1K8A - chains A and E of the 30 polymer chains in the assembly; structure by X-ray diffraction, 3.00 A resolution.

Chain A:
Molecule: 23S RRNA
From: Haloarcula marismortui
Sequence (2922 nucleotides; each row starts with the number of its first residue):
     2 UUGGCUACUAUGCCAGCUGGUGGAUUGCUCGGCUCAGGCGCUGAUGAAGG
    52 ACGUGCCAAGCUGCGAUAAGCCAUGGGGAGCCGCACGGAGGCGAAGAACC
   102 AUGGAUUUCCGAAUGAGAAUCUCUCUAACAAUUGCUUCGCGCAAUGAGGA
   152 ACCCCGAGAACUGAAACAUCUCAGUAUCGGGAGGAACAGAAAACGCAAUG
   202 UGAUGUCGUUAGUAACCGCGAGUGAACGCGAUACAGCCCAAACCGAAGCC
   252 CUCACGGGCAAUGUGGUGUCAGGGCUACCUCUCAUCAGCCGACCGUCUCG
   302 ACGAAGUCUCUUGGAACAGAGCGUGAUACAGGGUGACAACCCCGUACUCG
   352 AGACCAGUACGACGUGCGGUAGUGCCAGAGUAGCGGGGGUUGGAUAUCCC
   402 UCGCGAAUAACGCAGGCAUCGACUGCGAAGGCUAAACACAACCUGAGACC
   452 GAUAGUGAACAAGUAGUGUGAACGAACGCUGCAAAGUACCCUCAGAAGGG
   502 AGGCGAAAUAGAGCAUGAAAUCAGUUGGCGAUCGAGCGACAGGGCAUACA
   552 AGGUCCCUCGACGAAUGACCGACGCGCGAGCGUCCAGUAAGACUCACGGG
   602 AAGCCGAUGUUCUGUCGUACGUUUUGAAAAACGAGCCAGGGAGUGUGUCU
   652 GCAUGGCAAGUCUAACCGGAGUAUCCGGGGAGGCACAGGGAAACCGACAU
   702 GGCCGCAGGGCUUUGCCCGAGGGCCGCCGUCUUCAAGGGCGGGGAGCCAU
   752 GUGGACACGACCCGAAUCCGGACGAUCUACGCAUGGACAAGAUGAAGCGU
   802 GCCGAAAGGCACGUGGAAGUCUGUUAGAGUUGGUGUCCUACAAUACCCUC
   852 UCGUGAUCUAUGUGUAGGGGUGAAAGGCCCAUCGAGUCCGGCAACAGCUG
   902 GUUCCAAUCGAAACAUGUCGAAGCAUGACCUCCGCCGAGGUAGUCUGUGA
   952 GGUAGAGCGACCGAUUGGUGUGUCCGCCUCCGAGAGGAGUCGGCACACCU
  1002 GUCAAACUCCAAACUUACAGACGCCGUUUGACGCGGGGAUUCCGGUGCGC
  1052 GGGGUAAGCCUGUGUACCAGGAGGGGAACAACCCAGAGAUAGGUUAAGGU
  1102 CCCCAAGUGUGGAUUAAGUGUAAUCCUCUGAAGGUGGUCUCGAGCCCUAG
  1152 ACAGCCGGGAGGUGAGCUUAGAAGCAGCUACCCUCUAAGAAAAGCGUAAC
  1202 AGCUUACCGGCCGAGGUUUGAGGCGCCCAAAAUGAUCGGGACUCAAAUCC
  1252 ACCACCGAGACCUGUCCGUACCACUCAUACUGGUAAUCGAGUAGAUUGGC
  1302 GCUCUAAUUGGAUGGAAGUAGGGGUGAAAACUCCUAUGGACCGAUUAGUG
  1352 ACGAAAAUCCUGGCCAUAGUAGCAGCGAUAGUCGGGUGAGAACCCCGACG
  1402 GCCUAAUGGAUAAGGGUUCCUCAGCACUGCUGAUCAGCUGAGGGUUAGCC
  1452 GGUCCUAAGUCAUACCGCAACUCGACUAUGACGAAAUGGGAAACGGGUUA
  1502 AUAUUCCCGUGCCACUAUGCAGUGAAAGUUGACGCCCUGGGGUCGAUCAC
  1552 GCUGGGCAUUCGCCCAGUCGAACCGUCCAACUCCGUGGAAGCCGUAAUGG
  1602 CAGGAAGCGGACGAACGGCGGCAUAGGGAAACGUGAUUCAACCUGGGGCC
  1652 CAUGAAAAGACGAGCAUAGUGUCCGUACCGAGAACCGACACAGGUGUCCA
  1702 UGGCGGCGAAAGCCAAGGCCUGUCGGGAGCAACCAACGUUAGGGAAUUCG
  1752 GCAAGUUAGUCCCGUACCUUCGGAAGAAGGGAUGCCUGCUCCGGAACGGA
  1802 GCAGGUCGCAGUGACUCGGAAGCUCGGACUGUCUAGUAACAACAUAGGUG
  1852 ACCGCAAAUCCGCAAGGACUCGUACGGUCACUGAAUCCUGCCCAGUGCAG
  1902 GUAUCUGAACACCUCGUACAAGAGGACGAAGGACCUGUCAACGGCGGGGG
  1952 UAACUAUGACCCUCUUAAGGUAGCGUAGUACCUUGCCGCAUCAGUAGCGG
  2002 CUUGCAUGAAUGGAUUAACCAGAGCUUCACUGUCCCAACGUUGGGCCCGG
  2052 UGAACUGUACAUUCCAGUGCGGAGUCUGGAGACACCCAGGGGGAAGCGAA
  2102 GACCCUAUGGAGCUUUACUGCAGGCUGUCGCUGAGACGUGGUCGCCGAUG
  2152 UGCAGCAUAGGUAGGAGACACUACACAGGUACCCGCGCUAGCGGGCCACC
  2202 GAGUCAACAGUGAAAUACUACCCGUCGGUGACUGCGACUCUCACUCCGGG
  2252 AGGAGGACACCGAUAGCCGGGCAGUUUGACUGGGGCGGUACGCGCUCGAA
  2302 AAGAUAUCGAGCGCGCCCUAUGGCUAUCUCAGCCGGGACAGAGACCCGGC
  2352 GAAGAGUGCAAGAGCAAAAGAUAGCUUGACAGUGUUCUUCCCAACGAGGA
  2402 ACGCUGACGCGAAAGCGUGGUCUAGCGAACCAAUUAGCCUGCUUGAUGCG
  2452 GGCAAUUGAUGACAGAAAAGCUACCCUAGGGAUAACAGAGUCGUCACUCG
  2502 CAAGAGCACAUAUCGACCGAGUGGCUUGCUACCUCGAUGUCGGUUCCCUC
  2552 CAUCCUGCCCGUGCAGAAGCGGGCAAGGGUGAGGUUGUUCGCCUAUUAAA
  2602 GGAGGUCGUGAGCUGGGUUUAGACCGUCGUGAGACAGGUCGGCUGCUAUC
  2652 UACUGGGUGUGUAAUGGUGUCUGACAAGAACGACCGUAUAGUACGAGAGG
  2702 AACUACGGUUGGUGGCCACUGGUGUACCGGUUGUUCGAGAGAGCACGUGC
  2752 CGGGUAGCCACGCCACACGGGGUAAGAGCUGAACGCAUCUAAGCUCGAAA
  2802 CCCACUUGGAAAAGAGACACCGCCGAGGUCCCGCGUACAAGACGCGGUCG
  2852 AUAGACUCGGGGUGUGCGCGUCGAGGUAACGAGACGUUAAGCCCACGAGC
  2902 ACUAACAGACCAAAGCCAUCAU
Disordered / not traced: 2-9, 126-127, 715, 971-998, 1560, 1952-1963, 2137-2236, 2339-2343, 2665-2666, 2915-2923
Construct notes: conflict C560 (U3155 in 3377779)
Covalently attached groups: carbomycin a (CAI) linked to A2103
Ion coordination: Mg2+ site 1 near G28 (its only coordinating residue here); Na+ site 1: C40, G41; Na+ site 2: G56, A59, G61; Na+ site 3: G66, U107, U108; Mg2+ site 2 near U115 (its only coordinating residue here); Na+ site 4: C141, G142; Na+ site 5 near U146 (its only coordinating residue here); Mg2+ site 3: C162, U2276; K+ site 1: C162, U163, U172; Mg2+ site 4: A165, A167, C168; Na+ site 6: A165, A166, A167; Mg2+ site 5: A166, G219; 57 more Na+ sites not listed; 98 more Mg2+ sites not listed; 1 more K+ sites not listed
Small-molecule neighbours: carbomycin a (CAI): G2099, A2100, G2102, A2486, C2487, A2538, G2540, U2541, C2644, G2646

Chain E:
Protein: Ribosomal protein L4
From: Haloarcula marismortui
UniProtKB: P12735 (RL4_HALMA); residue numbers follow UniProt; this construct covers 1-246
Chain sequence (246 residues; numbered 1 to 246; the number before each row is that of its first residue):
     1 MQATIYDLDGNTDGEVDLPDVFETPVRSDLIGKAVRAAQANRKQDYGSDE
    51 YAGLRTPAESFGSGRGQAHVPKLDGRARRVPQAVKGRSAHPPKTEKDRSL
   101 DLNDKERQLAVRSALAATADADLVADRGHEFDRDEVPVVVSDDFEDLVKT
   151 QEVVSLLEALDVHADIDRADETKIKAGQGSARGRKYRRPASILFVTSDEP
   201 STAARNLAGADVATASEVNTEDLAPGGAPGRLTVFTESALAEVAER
Ion coordination: Na+: Asp45, Thr94, Lys96

Interface between chain A and chain E:
Residue-residue contacts - 226 pairs, chain A then chain E:
  C29(A) - Gln178(E)  phosphate contact
  U30(A) - Ala181(E)  phosphate contact
  C34(A) - Gly47(E)  hydrogen bond to the sugar
  C34(A) - Ser48(E)  sugar contact
  C34(A) - Asp49(E)  phosphate contact
  U35(A) - Asp45(E)  hydrogen bond to the sugar
  U35(A) - Tyr46(E)  sugar contact
  U35(A) - Gly47(E)  sugar contact
  U35(A) - Asp49(E)  phosphate contact
  U35(A) - Thr94(E)  hydrogen bond to the phosphate
  C36(A) - Gln44(E)  base contact
  C36(A) - Asp45(E)  sugar contact
  C36(A) - Thr94(E)  phosphate contact
  G326(A) - Gln151(E)  phosphate contact
  G326(A) - Asn206(E)  base contact
  A327(A) - Lys149(E)  salt bridge to the phosphate
  A327(A) - Thr150(E)  sugar contact
  A327(A) - Gln151(E)  hydrogen bond to the base
  A327(A) - Asn206(E)  hydrogen bond to the base
  A327(A) - Leu207(E)  base contact
  U328(A) - Val148(E)  sugar contact
  U328(A) - Lys149(E)  salt bridge to the phosphate
  U328(A) - Thr150(E)  hydrogen bond to the phosphate
  U328(A) - Thr202(E)  sugar contact
  U328(A) - Arg205(E)  phosphate contact
  A329(A) - Arg205(E)  salt bridge to the phosphate
  A329(A) - Asn206(E)  phosphate contact
  C330(A) - Asp170(E)  base contact
  C330(A) - Arg188(E)  base contact
  C330(A) - Asn206(E)  hydrogen bond to the sugar
  C330(A) - Ala208(E)  base contact
  G333(A) - Lys185(E)  phosphate contact
  G333(A) - Tyr186(E)  phosphate contact
  C338(A) - Ile174(E)  sugar contact
  A339(A) - Ile174(E)  phosphate contact
  A339(A) - Lys185(E)  salt bridge to the phosphate
  A339(A) - Tyr186(E)  hydrogen bond to the phosphate
  A347(A) - Arg205(E)  hydrogen bond to the sugar
  A447(A) - Gln44(E)  hydrogen bond to the sugar
  G448(A) - Gln44(E)  hydrogen bond to the sugar
  G448(A) - Arg184(E)  hydrogen bond to the sugar
  A449(A) - Lys43(E)  base contact
  A449(A) - Gln44(E)  hydrogen bond to the phosphate
  A449(A) - Arg184(E)  phosphate contact
  C450(A) - Tyr46(E)  sugar contact
  C450(A) - Arg182(E)  salt bridge to the phosphate
  C450(A) - Arg184(E)  salt bridge to the phosphate
  C451(A) - Arg182(E)  salt bridge to the phosphate
  G452(A) - Gln178(E)  hydrogen bond to the sugar
  G452(A) - Arg182(E)  hydrogen bond to the base
  U454(A) - Val84(E)  base contact
  A455(A) - Val84(E)  phosphate contact
  A455(A) - Lys85(E)  hydrogen bond to the phosphate
  G456(A) - Ser88(E)  phosphate contact
  U457(A) - Ser48(E)  phosphate contact
  U457(A) - Asp49(E)  hydrogen bond to the phosphate
  U457(A) - Ala52(E)  phosphate contact
  U457(A) - Arg55(E)  hydrogen bond to the phosphate
  G458(A) - Tyr51(E)  phosphate contact
  G458(A) - Ala52(E)  phosphate contact
  G458(A) - Gly53(E)  hydrogen bond to the phosphate
  G458(A) - Arg55(E)  salt bridge to the phosphate
  G458(A) - Lys85(E)  hydrogen bond to the phosphate
  A459(A) - Lys85(E)  salt bridge to the phosphate
  C474(A) - Pro57(E)  phosphate contact
  C474(A) - Leu73(E)  phosphate contact
  C474(A) - Asp74(E)  hydrogen bond to the sugar
  G475(A) - Thr56(E)  hydrogen bond to the phosphate
  G475(A) - Pro57(E)  phosphate contact
  G475(A) - Leu73(E)  phosphate contact
  G475(A) - Asp74(E)  sugar contact
  A476(A) - Arg76(E)  sugar contact
  A476(A) - Arg78(E)  salt bridge to the phosphate
  A477(A) - Lys85(E)  salt bridge to the phosphate
  G640(A) - Val84(E)  base contact
  G641(A) - Gln82(E)  hydrogen bond to the base
  G642(A) - Pro81(E)  sugar contact
  G642(A) - Gln82(E)  sugar contact
  A643(A) - Ala89(E)  sugar contact
  A643(A) - His90(E)  phosphate contact
  G644(A) - His90(E)  sugar contact
  U645(A) - His90(E)  sugar contact
  U645(A) - Lys93(E)  hydrogen bond to the sugar
  G646(A) - Lys93(E)  sugar contact
  G646(A) - Glu95(E)  sugar contact
  G646(A) - Lys96(E)  salt bridge to the phosphate
  U647(A) - Glu95(E)  sugar contact
  U647(A) - Lys96(E)  phosphate contact
  U647(A) - Asp97(E)  hydrogen bond to the phosphate
  G656(A) - Arg27(E)  phosphate contact
  G656(A) - Leu30(E)  sugar contact
  G656(A) - Asn103(E)  base contact
  G656(A) - Glu106(E)  hydrogen bond to the base
  G657(A) - Arg27(E)  salt bridge to the phosphate
  G657(A) - Leu30(E)  sugar contact
  G657(A) - Asn103(E)  base contact
  G657(A) - Lys105(E)  sugar contact
  G657(A) - Glu106(E)  sugar contact
  C658(A) - Lys105(E)  hydrogen bond to the sugar
  U662(A) - Lys105(E)  salt bridge to the phosphate
  C663(A) - Asn103(E)  hydrogen bond to the phosphate
  C663(A) - Lys105(E)  salt bridge to the phosphate
  U664(A) - Leu102(E)  phosphate contact
  U664(A) - Asn103(E)  phosphate contact
  U664(A) - Asp104(E)  hydrogen bond to the phosphate
  G670(A) - Glu217(E)  hydrogen bond to the base
  A671(A) - Glu217(E)  hydrogen bond to the sugar
  G672(A) - Pro200(E)  base contact
  G672(A) - Ala213(E)  base contact
  G672(A) - Thr214(E)  hydrogen bond to the base
  G672(A) - Glu217(E)  base contact
  G672(A) - Val218(E)  hydrogen bond to the base
  G672(A) - Asn219(E)  base contact
  G672(A) - Asp222(E)  hydrogen bond to the base
  A674(A) - Gln44(E)  hydrogen bond to the base
  U675(A) - Ala38(E)  hydrogen bond to the sugar
  U675(A) - Asn41(E)  phosphate contact
  U675(A) - Arg42(E)  hydrogen bond to the sugar
  C676(A) - Ala37(E)  phosphate contact
  C676(A) - Ala38(E)  phosphate contact
  C676(A) - Asn41(E)  hydrogen bond to the phosphate
  C676(A) - Glu217(E)  base contact
  C676(A) - Asn219(E)  hydrogen bond to the sugar
  C677(A) - Arg107(E)  salt bridge to the phosphate
  C677(A) - Ser216(E)  hydrogen bond to the sugar
  C677(A) - Glu217(E)  sugar contact
  C677(A) - Arg246(E)  sugar contact
  G678(A) - Arg107(E)  salt bridge to the phosphate
  G678(A) - Gln108(E)  hydrogen bond to the phosphate
  C749(A) - Asn103(E)  hydrogen bond to the sugar
  A750(A) - Lys33(E)  sugar contact
  A750(A) - Asp101(E)  hydrogen bond to the sugar
  A750(A) - Leu102(E)  sugar contact
  A750(A) - Asn103(E)  sugar contact
  U751(A) - Leu100(E)  sugar contact
  U751(A) - Asp101(E)  hydrogen bond to the phosphate
  C762(A) - His90(E)  hydrogen bond to the sugar
  C763(A) - Pro81(E)  sugar contact
  C763(A) - Arg87(E)  phosphate contact
  C763(A) - His90(E)  phosphate contact
  C764(A) - His69(E)  sugar contact
  C764(A) - Val80(E)  phosphate contact
  C764(A) - Pro81(E)  sugar contact
  C764(A) - Gln82(E)  hydrogen bond to the sugar
  C764(A) - Arg87(E)  salt bridge to the phosphate
  G765(A) - Ser60(E)  phosphate contact
  G765(A) - His69(E)  hydrogen bond to the sugar
  G765(A) - Pro71(E)  phosphate contact
  G765(A) - Val80(E)  phosphate contact
  A766(A) - Ser60(E)  hydrogen bond to the phosphate
  A766(A) - Gly62(E)  phosphate contact
  A766(A) - His69(E)  sugar contact
  A767(A) - Gly62(E)  phosphate contact
  C890(A) - Pro57(E)  phosphate contact
  G891(A) - Pro57(E)  phosphate contact
  A894(A) - Leu54(E)  base contact
  A894(A) - Arg87(E)  hydrogen bond to the base
  C1305(A) - Gly177(E)  phosphate contact
  C1305(A) - Gln178(E)  hydrogen bond to the phosphate
  C1305(A) - Gly179(E)  phosphate contact
  C1305(A) - Arg184(E)  hydrogen bond to the phosphate
  U1306(A) - Lys43(E)  sugar contact
  U1306(A) - Lys175(E)  salt bridge to the phosphate
  U1306(A) - Gly179(E)  phosphate contact
  U1306(A) - Arg184(E)  salt bridge to the phosphate
  A1307(A) - Gln39(E)  hydrogen bond to the sugar
  A1307(A) - Lys175(E)  salt bridge to the phosphate
  A1307(A) - Gly226(E)  sugar contact
  A1308(A) - Arg127(E)  hydrogen bond to the phosphate
  A1308(A) - Arg187(E)  salt bridge to the phosphate
  A1308(A) - Pro225(E)  sugar contact
  A1308(A) - Gly226(E)  sugar contact
  A1308(A) - Ala228(E)  sugar contact
  U1309(A) - Arg127(E)  salt bridge to the phosphate
  U1309(A) - Arg168(E)  salt bridge to the phosphate
  U1309(A) - Arg187(E)  salt bridge to the phosphate
  U1309(A) - Pro189(E)  phosphate contact
  U1309(A) - Ala190(E)  hydrogen bond to the phosphate
  U1310(A) - Gly128(E)  phosphate contact
  U1310(A) - Arg168(E)  salt bridge to the phosphate
  U1310(A) - Lys173(E)  base contact
  U1310(A) - Arg187(E)  base contact
  G1311(A) - Lys173(E)  base contact
  C1342(A) - Ile174(E)  base contact
  C1343(A) - Ile174(E)  hydrogen bond to the base
  C1343(A) - Lys175(E)  phosphate contact
  C1343(A) - Ala176(E)  phosphate contact
  C1343(A) - Gly177(E)  hydrogen bond to the phosphate
  G1344(A) - Lys173(E)  hydrogen bond to the base
  G1344(A) - Ala176(E)  phosphate contact
  A1345(A) - Lys173(E)  base contact
  A1348(A) - Arg36(E)  hydrogen bond to the sugar
  G1349(A) - Arg36(E)  salt bridge to the phosphate
  G1351(A) - Lys96(E)  salt bridge to the phosphate
  A1352(A) - Tyr46(E)  hydrogen bond to the phosphate
  A1352(A) - Ser48(E)  base contact
  A1352(A) - Ser88(E)  hydrogen bond to the base
  A1352(A) - His90(E)  sugar contact
  A1352(A) - Pro91(E)  sugar contact
  A1352(A) - Pro92(E)  phosphate contact
  A1358(A) - Gln82(E)  base contact
  U1359(A) - Ser63(E)  base contact
  U1359(A) - Gly66(E)  base contact
  U1359(A) - Gln67(E)  hydrogen bond to the base
  U1359(A) - Ala68(E)  base contact
  U1359(A) - His69(E)  hydrogen bond to the base
  C1360(A) - Ala68(E)  phosphate contact
  C1360(A) - Val70(E)  sugar contact
  C1360(A) - Gln82(E)  hydrogen bond to the sugar
  C1361(A) - Val70(E)  sugar contact
  C1361(A) - Ala77(E)  phosphate contact
  C1361(A) - Gln82(E)  sugar contact
  C1361(A) - Ala83(E)  sugar contact
  C1361(A) - Val84(E)  hydrogen bond to the sugar
  U1362(A) - Arg76(E)  hydrogen bond to the phosphate
  U1362(A) - Ala77(E)  hydrogen bond to the phosphate
  U1362(A) - Val84(E)  sugar contact
  G1363(A) - Arg76(E)  salt bridge to the phosphate
  A2100(A) - Gly64(E)  hydrogen bond to the phosphate
  A2100(A) - Arg65(E)  phosphate contact
  A2100(A) - Gly66(E)  sugar contact
  A2101(A) - Ser63(E)  sugar contact
  A2101(A) - Gly64(E)  hydrogen bond to the phosphate
  A2101(A) - Arg65(E)  hydrogen bond to the phosphate
  A2101(A) - Gly66(E)  hydrogen bond to the phosphate
  A2479(A) - Ser63(E)  hydrogen bond to the phosphate
Also at the interface, not in a pair above, chain A (95 interface residues in all): G332, C348, G467, G680, G752, G760, A761
Also at the interface, not in a pair above, chain E (120 interface residues in all): Asp29, Ala40, Phe61, Lys72, Gly75, Arg79, Leu109, Val111, Val154, Thr172, Ser180, Ala203, Val212, Glu221

Summary:
95 residues of chain A and 120 residues of chain E are in contact, with 71 hydrogen bonds and 29 salt bridges.
Polar pairs include A327(A)-Gln151(E), A327(A)-Asn206(E) and G452(A)-Arg182(E). Covalently linked carbomycin
a: at A2103(A). C40(A) and G41(A) form the Na+ site 1.
Here chain A is 23S RRNA and chain E is Ribosomal protein L4, both from Haloarcula marismortui. Entry 1K8A
(Co-crystal structure of Carbomycin A bound to the 50S ribosomal subunit of Haloarcula marismortui) was
determined by X-ray diffraction (same publication as 1K9M, 1KD1 and 1M1K).
